PDB entry 7RSR | X-ray diffraction, 1.98 A resolution | chains A and P of the 3 polymer chains in the assembly

[Chain A]
Name: DNA polymerase
Source organism: Thermococcus kodakarensis
Notes: EC 2.7.7.7
UniProtKB: D0VWU9 (D0VWU9_THEKO); numbering as in UniProt (aligned over 1-774)
Chain sequence (774 residues; numbered 1 to 774; the number before each row is that of its first residue):
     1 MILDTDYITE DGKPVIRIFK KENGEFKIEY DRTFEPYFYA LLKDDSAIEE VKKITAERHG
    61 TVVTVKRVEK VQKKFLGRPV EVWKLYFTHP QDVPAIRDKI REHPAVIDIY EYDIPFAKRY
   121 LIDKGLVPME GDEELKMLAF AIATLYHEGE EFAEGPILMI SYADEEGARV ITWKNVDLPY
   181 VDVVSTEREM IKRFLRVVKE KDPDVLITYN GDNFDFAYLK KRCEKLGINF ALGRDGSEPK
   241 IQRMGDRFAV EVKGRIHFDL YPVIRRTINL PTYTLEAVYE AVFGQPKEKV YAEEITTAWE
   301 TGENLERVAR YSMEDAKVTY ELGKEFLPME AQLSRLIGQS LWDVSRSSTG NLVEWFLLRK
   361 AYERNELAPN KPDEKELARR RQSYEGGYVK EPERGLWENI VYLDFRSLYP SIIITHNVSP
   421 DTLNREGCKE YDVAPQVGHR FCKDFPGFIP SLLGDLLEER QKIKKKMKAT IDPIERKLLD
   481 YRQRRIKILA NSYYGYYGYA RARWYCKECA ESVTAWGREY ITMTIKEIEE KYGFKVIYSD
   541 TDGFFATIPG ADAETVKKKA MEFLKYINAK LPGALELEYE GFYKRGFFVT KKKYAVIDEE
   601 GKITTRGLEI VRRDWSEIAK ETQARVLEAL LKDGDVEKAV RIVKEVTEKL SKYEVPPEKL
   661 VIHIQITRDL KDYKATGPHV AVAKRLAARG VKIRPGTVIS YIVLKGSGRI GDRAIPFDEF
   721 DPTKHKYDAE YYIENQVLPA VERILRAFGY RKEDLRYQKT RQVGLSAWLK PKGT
Not modelled in the structure: 757-774
Sequence notes: conflict Ala-141 (Asp in D0VWU9), Ala-143 (Glu in D0VWU9), His-147 (Glu in D0VWU9), Arg-485 (Ala in D0VWU9), Lys-584 (Glu in D0VWU9), Ile-664 (Glu in D0VWU9)
What the authors report for this chain:
  - binding site for Primer (chain P): Lys-592, Tyr-594, Arg-606
  - conformationally variable residues (side-chain flip): Arg-606
  - catalytic residues: Asp-542

[Chain P]
Molecule: Primer
Sequence (13 nucleotides; numbered 1 to 13; the number before each row is that of its first residue):
     1 CGCGAACTGC GXX
Modified residues: 7TE ((S)-({[(3S,4R,5R)-5-(6-amino-9H-purin-9-yl)-4-hydroxyoxolan-3-yl]oxy}methyl)phosphinic acid) at position 12; 7TE ((S)-({[(3S,4R,5R)-5-(6-amino-9H-purin-9-yl)-4-hydroxyoxolan-3-yl]oxy}methyl)phosphinic acid) at position 13

[How chain A and chain P interact]
Contacting residue pairs - 33 pairs, chain A then chain P:
  Asn-269(A) / DG11(P)  hydrogen bond to the phosphate
  Asp-540(A) / 7TE_13(P)  sugar contact
  Thr-541(A) / 7TE_13(P)  sugar contact
  Asp-542(A) / 7TE_13(P)  hydrogen bond to the sugar
  Lys-592(A) / DG11(P)  base contact
  Lys-592(A) / 7TE_12(P)  base contact
  Lys-592(A) / 7TE_13(P)  hydrogen bond to the sugar
  Arg-606(A) / 7TE_12(P)  base contact
  Arg-606(A) / 7TE_13(P)  base contact
  Gly-607(A) / DG11(P)  hydrogen bond to the phosphate
  Gly-607(A) / 7TE_12(P)  base contact
  Val-611(A) / DG11(P)  phosphate contact
  Val-611(A) / 7TE_12(P)  base contact
  Arg-612(A) / DG9(P)  base contact
  Arg-612(A) / DC10(P)  hydrogen bond to the sugar
  Arg-612(A) / DG11(P)  phosphate contact
  Arg-613(A) / DC10(P)  salt bridge to the phosphate
  Arg-613(A) / DG11(P)  hydrogen bond to the phosphate
  Ile-664(A) / DG9(P)  phosphate contact
  Ile-664(A) / DC10(P)  phosphate contact
  Gln-665(A) / DG9(P)  phosphate contact
  Gln-665(A) / DC10(P)  hydrogen bond to the phosphate
  Thr-667(A) / DG9(P)  hydrogen bond to the phosphate
  Arg-668(A) / DT8(P)  salt bridge to the phosphate
  Arg-668(A) / DG9(P)  salt bridge to the phosphate
  Tyr-673(A) / DT8(P)  phosphate contact
  Tyr-673(A) / DG9(P)  hydrogen bond to the phosphate
  Lys-674(A) / DC7(P)  phosphate contact
  Lys-674(A) / DT8(P)  hydrogen bond to the phosphate
  Ala-675(A) / DC7(P)  phosphate contact
  Ala-675(A) / DT8(P)  hydrogen bond to the phosphate
  His-679(A) / DT8(P)  phosphate contact
  His-679(A) / DG9(P)  salt bridge to the phosphate
Interface residues without a listed pair, chain A (21 interface residues in all): Tyr-594, Thr-605, Asp-614

[Overview]
The interface between chain A and chain P involves 21 residues on one side and 7 on the other; the contacts
include 11 hydrogen bonds and 4 salt bridges. Polar contacts include Asp-542(A)/7TE_13(P),
Lys-592(A)/7TE_13(P) and Arg-612(A)/DC10(P). From the paper: the catalytic residue Asp-542(A); a binding site
for Primer (chain P) at Lys-592(A), Tyr-594(A) and Arg-606(A).
Here chain A is DNA polymerase (Thermococcus kodakarensis) and chain P is Primer. Entry 7RSR (Kod-RI
incorporating PMT, n+2) was determined by X-ray diffraction together with 7TQW and 7RSS from the same study.
